Entry 6VJT (X-ray diffraction, 1.78 A resolution); this record covers chains H and L of the 3 polymer chains in the assembly.

Chain H:
Molecule: Heavy Chain Fab Fragment of Monoclonal Ab15
Source organism: Homo sapiens
Notes: antibody fragment or engineered binder
Amino-acid sequence (225 residues; numbered 1 to 225; the number before each row is that of its first residue):
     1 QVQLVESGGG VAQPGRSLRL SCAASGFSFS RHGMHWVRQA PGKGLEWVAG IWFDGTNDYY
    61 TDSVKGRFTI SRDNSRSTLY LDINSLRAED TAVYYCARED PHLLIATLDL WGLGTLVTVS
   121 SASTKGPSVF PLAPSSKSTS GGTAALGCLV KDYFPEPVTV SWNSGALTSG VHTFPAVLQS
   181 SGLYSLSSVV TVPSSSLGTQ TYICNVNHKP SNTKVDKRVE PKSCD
Disordered / not traced: 224-225
Disulfide bonds: C22-C96, C148-C204

Chain L:
Molecule: Light Chain Fab Fragment of Monoclonal antibody A15
Source organism: Homo sapiens
Notes: antibody fragment or engineered binder
Amino-acid sequence (215 residues; row label = number of the first residue in the row):
     1 DIQVTQSPSS LSAFVGDRVT ITCRASQGLT SFINWYQQKP GRAPKLLISS ASSLQRGVPS
    61 RFTASGSGTH FTLTISSLQP EDFATYYCQQ SYGTPALAFG GGTKVDIKRT VAAPSVFIFP
   121 PSDEQLKSGT ASVVCLLNNF YPREAKVQWK VDNALQSGNS QESVTEQDSK DSTYSLSSTL
   181 TLSKADYEKH KVYACEVTHQ GLSSPVTKSF NRGEC
Disordered / not traced: 215
Disulfide bonds: C23-C88, C135-C195

Interface between chain H and chain L:
Contacting residue pairs - 76 pairs, chain H then chain L:
  H35(H) - L97(L)
  V37(H) - F99(L)  hydrophobic
  Q39(H) - Q38(L)  hydrogen bond
  Q39(H) - Y87(L)
  G44(H) - Y87(L)
  L45(H) - P44(L)  hydrophobic
  L45(H) - Y87(L)
  L45(H) - F99(L)
  W47(H) - A96(L)  hydrophobic
  W47(H) - L97(L)
  W47(H) - F99(L)
  Y59(H) - P95(L)
  Y95(H) - Q38(L)
  Y95(H) - R42(L)
  Y95(H) - A43(L)  hydrophobic
  Y95(H) - P44(L)
  L103(H) - S49(L)
  L103(H) - S52(L)
  L104(H) - T30(L)
  I105(H) - T30(L)
  I105(H) - F32(L)
  I105(H) - I33(L)  hydrophobic
  I105(H) - N34(L)
  I105(H) - S49(L)
  I105(H) - A51(L)  hydrophobic
  I105(H) - Q89(L)
  I105(H) - Q90(L)
  I105(H) - S91(L)
  A106(H) - N34(L)  hydrogen bond (backbone-side chain)
  A106(H) - Q89(L)  hydrogen bond (backbone-side chain)
  A106(H) - S91(L)  hydrogen bond (backbone-side chain)
  A106(H) - L97(L)  hydrophobic
  T107(H) - N34(L)  hydrogen bond
  T107(H) - Y36(L)
  T107(H) - L46(L)
  T107(H) - S49(L)
  L108(H) - Y36(L)  hydrogen bond (backbone-side chain)
  L108(H) - L46(L)
  D109(H) - L46(L)
  W111(H) - Y36(L)
  W111(H) - P44(L)
  W111(H) - F99(L)  hydrophobic
  G112(H) - A43(L)
  V129(H) - E124(L)
  F130(H) - S122(L)
  F130(H) - E124(L)
  F130(H) - Q125(L)
  P131(H) - S122(L)
  L132(H) - F119(L)
  L132(H) - V134(L)  hydrophobic
  A133(H) - F119(L)
  A145(H) - F117(L)  hydrophobic
  A145(H) - F119(L)
  L149(H) - S132(L)
  K151(H) - Q125(L)
  K151(H) - S132(L)
  H172(H) - N138(L)
  H172(H) - N139(L)  hydrogen bond
  H172(H) - S175(L)  hydrogen bond
  F174(H) - L136(L)  hydrophobic
  F174(H) - S163(L)
  F174(H) - T165(L)
  F174(H) - S175(L)
  F174(H) - L176(L)
  F174(H) - S177(L)
  P175(H) - S163(L)  hydrogen bond (backbone-side chain)
  P175(H) - V164(L)
  V177(H) - Q161(L)
  V177(H) - E162(L)
  V177(H) - S163(L)
  L178(H) - Q161(L)  hydrogen bond (backbone-side chain)
  Q179(H) - Q161(L)
  V189(H) - L136(L)  hydrophobic
  T191(H) - N138(L)
  K217(H) - E124(L)  salt bridge
  K222(H) - D123(L)  salt bridge
Also at the interface, not in a pair above, chain H (41 interface residues in all): K43, L113, T143, A144, L146, S187
Also at the interface, not in a pair above, chain L (44 interface residues in all): L29, K45, T130, D168

Overview:
41 residues of chain H face 44 of chain L across their interface, with 10 hydrogen bonds and 2 salt bridges.
Polar pairs include K217(H)-E124(L), K222(H)-D123(L) and Q39(H)-Q38(L).
Here chain H is Heavy Chain Fab Fragment of Monoclonal Ab15 and chain L is Light Chain Fab Fragment of
Monoclonal antibody A15, both from Homo sapiens. Entry 6VJT (Co-crystals of broadly neutralizing antibody with
the linear epitope from Hepatitis B surface antigen) was determined by X-ray diffraction.
